8WOC - chains J and R of the 13 polymer chains in the assembly; structure by electron microscopy, 3.28 A resolution.

# Chain J (and R)
Molecule: SIR2-like domain-containing protein
Source organism: Paenibacillus sp. 453mf
Notes: chain R of this document is another copy of the same molecule, construct and numbering; everything in this record applies to it too
UniProtKB: A0A1I6T0R8 (A0A1I6T0R8_9BACL); residues 1-381 here = UniProt positions 1-381
Sequence (381 residues; row label = number of the first residue in the row):
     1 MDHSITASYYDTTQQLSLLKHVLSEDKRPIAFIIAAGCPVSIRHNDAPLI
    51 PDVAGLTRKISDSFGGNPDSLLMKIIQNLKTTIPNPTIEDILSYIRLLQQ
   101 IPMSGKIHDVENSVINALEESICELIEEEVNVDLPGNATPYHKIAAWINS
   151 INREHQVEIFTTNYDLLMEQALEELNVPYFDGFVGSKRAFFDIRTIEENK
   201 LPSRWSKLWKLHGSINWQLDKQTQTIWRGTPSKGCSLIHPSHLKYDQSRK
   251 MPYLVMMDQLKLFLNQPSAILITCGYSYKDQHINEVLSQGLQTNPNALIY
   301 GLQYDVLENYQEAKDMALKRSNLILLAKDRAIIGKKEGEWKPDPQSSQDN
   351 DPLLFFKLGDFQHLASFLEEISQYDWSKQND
Disordered / not traced: 1-12, 64-71, 341-356, 374-381 (chain R: 1-7, 65-68, 246-250, 343-353, 374-381)

# Chain J / chain R interface
Residue-residue contacts - 4 pairs, chain J then chain R:
  Asn-78(J) / Met-103(R)
  Lys-106(J) / Lys-106(R)
  Ile-107(J) / Met-103(R)
  Ile-107(J) / Lys-106(R)
Other interface residues (no listed pair), chain J (7 interface residues in all): Leu-97, Ile-101, Gln-247, His-282
Other interface residues (no listed pair), chain R (9 interface residues in all): Tyr-94, Leu-97, Leu-98, Ile-101, Ile-107, Tyr-245, Glu-285

# Overview
Chain J and chain R form an interface of 7 and 9 residues respectively.
Both chains are SIR2-like domain-containing protein (Paenibacillus sp. 453mf). Entry 8WOC (Cryo-EM structure
of SIR2/HerA complex) was determined by electron microscopy.
